3UN8 - chains M and b of the 28 polymer chains in the assembly; structure by X-ray diffraction, 2.70 A resolution.

== Chain M ==
Molecule: Proteasome component PRE4
Source organism: Saccharomyces cerevisiae
Notes: EC 3.4.25.1
UniProt: P30657 (PSB4_YEAST); residues 1-233 here correspond to UniProt positions 34-266 (UniProt number = residue number + 33)
Amino-acid sequence (233 residues; row label = number of the first residue in the row):
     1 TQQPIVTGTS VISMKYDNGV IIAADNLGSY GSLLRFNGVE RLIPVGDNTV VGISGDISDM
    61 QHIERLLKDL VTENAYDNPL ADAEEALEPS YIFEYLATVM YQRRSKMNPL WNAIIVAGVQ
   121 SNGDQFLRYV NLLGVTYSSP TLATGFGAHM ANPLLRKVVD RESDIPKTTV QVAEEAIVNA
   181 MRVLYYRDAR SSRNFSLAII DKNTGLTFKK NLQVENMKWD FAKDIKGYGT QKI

== Chain b ==
Molecule: Proteasome component PRE3
Source organism: Saccharomyces cerevisiae
Notes: EC 3.4.25.1
UniProt: P38624 (PSB6_YEAST); residues 1-196 here correspond to UniProt positions 20-215 (UniProt number = residue number + 19)
Amino-acid sequence (196 residues; numbered 1 to 196; the number before each row is that of its first residue):
     1 TSIMAVTFKD GVILGADSRT TTGAYIANRV TDKLTRVHDK IWCCRSGSAA DTQAIADIVQ
    61 YHLELYTSQY GTPSTETAAS VFKELCYENK DNLTAGIIVA GYDDKNKGEV YTIPLGGSVH
   121 KLPYAIAGSG STFIYGYCDK NFRENMSKEE TVDFIKHSLS QAIKWDGSSG GVIRMVVLTA
   181 AGVERLIFYP DEYEQL

== Chain M / chain b interface ==
Pairs across the interface (62):
  S32(M) - W165(b)
  S32(M) - D166(b)
  S32(M) - G167(b)  hydrogen bond (backbone-backbone)
  L33(M) - F133(b)  hydrophobic
  L33(M) - W165(b)
  L34(M) - K164(b)
  L34(M) - W165(b)  hydrogen bond (backbone-backbone)
  L34(M) - G167(b)
  R35(M) - W165(b)
  F146(M) - A24(b)
  F146(M) - Y25(b)
  Y185(M) - E194(b)  hydrogen bond
  Y186(M) - I26(b)
  Y186(M) - R29(b)
  R187(M) - A24(b)
  R187(M) - Y25(b)
  R187(M) - I26(b)  hydrogen bond (backbone-backbone)
  R187(M) - A27(b)  hydrogen bond (side chain-backbone)
  R187(M) - R29(b)
  D188(M) - A24(b)
  D188(M) - I26(b)
  A189(M) - R19(b)
  A189(M) - T21(b)
  A189(M) - A24(b)  hydrogen bond (backbone-backbone)
  A189(M) - I26(b)
  A189(M) - G167(b)
  R190(M) - G167(b)
  R193(M) - D191(b)  salt bridge
  R193(M) - E194(b)  salt bridge
  K218(M) - R29(b)  hydrogen bond (backbone-side chain)
  W219(M) - R29(b)
  W219(M) - G171(b)
  W219(M) - V172(b)  hydrophobic
  W219(M) - Y189(b)
  W219(M) - P190(b)
  D220(M) - Y189(b)  hydrogen bond
  F221(M) - R29(b)
  F221(M) - V30(b)  hydrophobic
  A222(M) - V30(b)  hydrophobic
  A222(M) - R174(b)  hydrogen bond (backbone-side chain)
  A222(M) - I187(b)  hydrophobic
  K223(M) - I187(b)
  K223(M) - Y189(b)
  I225(M) - V30(b)  hydrophobic
  I225(M) - R174(b)  hydrogen bond (backbone-side chain)
  K226(M) - D32(b)
  K226(M) - R185(b)
  G227(M) - D32(b)  hydrogen bond (backbone-side chain)
  Y228(M) - T35(b)
  Y228(M) - R45(b)
  Y228(M) - Q53(b)  hydrogen bond (side chain-backbone)
  Y228(M) - A56(b)
  Y228(M) - D57(b)  hydrogen bond
  Q231(M) - D32(b)
  Q231(M) - L34(b)
  Q231(M) - T35(b)
  Q231(M) - R36(b)  hydrogen bond (side chain-backbone)
  Q231(M) - W42(b)
  Q231(M) - R185(b)
  I233(M) - R36(b)
  I233(M) - W42(b)
  I233(M) - R185(b)  hydrogen bond (backbone-side chain)
Other interface residues (no listed pair), chain M (26 interface residues in all): M150, M217
Other interface residues (no listed pair), chain b (35 interface residues in all): G23, N28, I163, S168

== In short ==
The interface between chain M and chain b involves 26 residues on one side and 35 on the other; the contacts
include 15 hydrogen bonds and 2 salt bridges. Polar pairs include R193(M)-D191(b), R193(M)-E194(b) and
Y185(M)-E194(b).
Here chain M is Proteasome component PRE4 and chain b is Proteasome component PRE3, both from Saccharomyces
cerevisiae. Entry 3UN8 (Yeast 20S proteasome in complex with PR-957 (epoxide)) was determined by X-ray
diffraction together with 3UN4 from the same study.
